Entry 3UQ2 (X-ray diffraction, 2.25 A resolution); this record covers chains A and T of the 4 polymer chains in the assembly.

# Chain A
Protein: DNA polymerase lambda
Organism: Homo sapiens
Notes: EC 2.7.7.7, 4.2.99.-; fragment: Loop mutant of DNA polymerase lambda
UniProt: Q9UGP5 (DPOLL_HUMAN); residue numbers follow UniProt; this construct covers 242-464, 470-575
Chain sequence (329 residues; numbered 242 to 575; 5 numbers in that range are skipped by the numbering (no residue carries them; nothing is unmodelled there); the number before each row is that of its first residue):
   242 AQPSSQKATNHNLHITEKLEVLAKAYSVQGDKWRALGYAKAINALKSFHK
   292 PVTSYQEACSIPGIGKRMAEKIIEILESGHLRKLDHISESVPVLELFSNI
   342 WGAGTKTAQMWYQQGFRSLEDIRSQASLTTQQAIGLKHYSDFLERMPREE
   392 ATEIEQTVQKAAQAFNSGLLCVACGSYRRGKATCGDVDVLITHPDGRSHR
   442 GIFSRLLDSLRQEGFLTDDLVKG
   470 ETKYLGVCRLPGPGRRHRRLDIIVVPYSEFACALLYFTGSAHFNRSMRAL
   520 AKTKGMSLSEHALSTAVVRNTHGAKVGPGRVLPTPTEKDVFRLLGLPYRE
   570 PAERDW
Disordered / not traced: 242-252
Differences from the reference sequence: engineered mutation Ala543 (Cys in Q9UGP5)
Metal / ion sites: Na+: Ser339, Ile341, Ala344 (shared with 1 residue of chain P); Mg2+: Asp427, Asp429 (together with pyrophosphate) (shared with 1 residue of chain P)
Residues lining bound ligands: pyrophosphate (PPV): Arg386, Gly416, Ser417, Arg420, Lys422, Cys425, Gly426, Asp427, Asp429, Asp574
Reported in the primary citation:
  - binding site for the 7-nt DNA/RNA hybrid strand: Tyr505
  - catalytic residues: Asp427, Asp429, Asp490

# Chain T
Molecule: 11-nt DNA strand
Sequence (11 nucleotides; row label = number of the first residue in the row):
     1 CGGCTGTACTG

# Chain A / chain T interface
Residue-residue contacts - 29 pairs, chain A then chain T:
  Trp274(A) - DC4(T)  stacking on the base
  Leu277(A) - DC4(T)  base contact
  Thr371(A) - DG11(T)  phosphate contact
  Gln372(A) - DT10(T)  sugar contact
  Val462(A) - DC9(T)  sugar contact
  Val462(A) - DT10(T)  phosphate contact
  Lys463(A) - DC9(T)  phosphate contact
  Lys463(A) - DT10(T)  hydrogen bond to the phosphate
  Gly464(A) - DC9(T)  phosphate contact
  Glu470(A) - DC9(T)  hydrogen bond to the phosphate
  Thr471(A) - DC9(T)  phosphate contact
  Lys472(A) - DA8(T)  sugar contact
  Lys472(A) - DC9(T)  phosphate contact
  Tyr505(A) - DG6(T)  base contact
  Arg514(A) - DT5(T)  salt bridge to the phosphate
  Arg517(A) - DT5(T)  hydrogen bond to the base
  Arg517(A) - DG6(T)  hydrogen bond to the base
  Ala518(A) - DT5(T)  sugar contact
  Lys521(A) - DC4(T)  salt bridge to the phosphate
  Lys521(A) - DG6(T)  salt bridge to the phosphate
  Leu527(A) - DG6(T)  sugar contact
  Ser528(A) - DG6(T)  phosphate contact
  Ser528(A) - DT7(T)  sugar contact
  Glu529(A) - DT7(T)  sugar contact
  His530(A) - DT7(T)  hydrogen bond to the phosphate
  His530(A) - DA8(T)  salt bridge to the phosphate
  Arg538(A) - DG6(T)  salt bridge to the phosphate
  His541(A) - DG3(T)  salt bridge to the phosphate
  Lys544(A) - DT7(T)  salt bridge to the phosphate
Interface residues without a listed pair, chain A (25 interface residues in all): Leu461, Ser526, Thr540

# Overview
25 residues of chain A face 9 of chain T across their interface; the contacts include 5 hydrogen bonds, 7 salt
bridges and 1 aromatic stacking contact. Polar contacts include Arg517(A)-DT5(T), Arg517(A)-DG6(T) and
Lys463(A)-DT10(T). From the paper: catalytic residues Asp427(A), Asp429(A) and Asp490(A); a binding site for
the 7-nt DNA/RNA hybrid strand at Tyr505(A).
Chain A is DNA polymerase lambda (Homo sapiens) and chain T is an 11-nt DNA strand; the structure, Crystal
structure of the post-catalytic product complex of polymerase lambda with an rCMP inserted opposite a ..., was
determined by X-ray diffraction together with 4FO6, 3UPQ and 3UQ0 from the same study.
